PDB entry 6SQ5 | X-ray diffraction, 1.84 A resolution | chain A

[Chain A]
Name: Enoyl-[acyl-carrier-protein] reductase [NADH]
Source organism: Mycobacterium tuberculosis (strain ATCC 25618 / H37Rv)
Notes: EC 1.3.1.9
Reference sequence: P9WGR1 (INHA_MYCTU); residues 1-269 here = UniProt positions 1-269
Amino-acid sequence (270 residues; row label = number of the first residue in the row; numbering starts at 0):
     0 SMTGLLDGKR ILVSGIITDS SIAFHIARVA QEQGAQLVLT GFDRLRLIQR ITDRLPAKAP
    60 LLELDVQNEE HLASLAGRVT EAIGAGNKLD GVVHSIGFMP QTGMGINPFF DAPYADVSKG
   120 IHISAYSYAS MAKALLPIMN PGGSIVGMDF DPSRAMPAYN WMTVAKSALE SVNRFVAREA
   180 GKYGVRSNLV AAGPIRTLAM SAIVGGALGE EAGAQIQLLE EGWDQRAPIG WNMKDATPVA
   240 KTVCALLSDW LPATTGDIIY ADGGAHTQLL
Disordered / not traced: 0-2
Differences from the reference sequence: expression tag (0)
Small-molecule neighbours:
  - NAD+ (LRW; (E)-3-[3-(trifluoromethyl)phenyl]prop-2-enoic acid): Phe149, Met155, Tyr158, Met161, Lys165, Pro193, Ile194, Met199, Ile215, Leu218, Glu219
  - NAD (nicotinamide-adenine-dinucleotide): Gly14, Ile15, Ile16, Ser20, Ile21, Phe41, Leu63, Asp64, Val65, Gln66, Ser94, Ile95, Gly96, Phe97, Ile122, Met147, Asp148, Phe149, Tyr158, Lys165, Ala191, Gly192, Pro193, Ile194, Thr196, Met199
Curated features (UniProtKB/Swiss-Prot):
  - binding site (NAD(+)): Ser20, Ile21, Asp64, Val65, Ile95, Gly96, Lys165, Ile194
  - binding site (substrate): Tyr158
  - site: Phe149 (May act as an intermediate that passes the hydride ion from NADH to the substrate), Tyr158 (Transition state stabilizer)
  - modified residue: Thr266 (Phosphothreonine)
Reported in the primary citation:
  - binding site for NAD+: Tyr158

[Summary]
Bound to chain A: NAD and NAD+. Curated annotation (UniProt) lists 8 NAD+-binding residues and
substrate-binding residue Tyr158. The paper reports a binding site for NAD+ at Tyr158.
Chain A is Enoyl-[acyl-carrier-protein] reductase [NADH] (Mycobacterium tuberculosis (strain ATCC 25618 /
H37Rv)); the structure, Crystal structure of M. tuberculosis InhA in complex with NAD+ and
3-[3-(trifluoromethyl)phenyl]prop-2-enoic acid, was determined by X-ray diffraction together with 6SQ7, 6SQ9,
6SQB and 6SQL from the same study.
